6TYF - chains C and D of the 9 polymer chains in the assembly; structure by X-ray diffraction, 3.80 A resolution.

# Chain C
Protein: DNA-directed RNA polymerase subunit beta
Organism: Mycobacterium tuberculosis
Notes: EC 2.7.7.6
UniProt: P9WGY8 (RPOB_MYCTO); residue numbers follow UniProt; this construct covers 1-1178
Chain sequence (1178 residues; numbered 1 to 1178; the number before each row is that of its first residue):
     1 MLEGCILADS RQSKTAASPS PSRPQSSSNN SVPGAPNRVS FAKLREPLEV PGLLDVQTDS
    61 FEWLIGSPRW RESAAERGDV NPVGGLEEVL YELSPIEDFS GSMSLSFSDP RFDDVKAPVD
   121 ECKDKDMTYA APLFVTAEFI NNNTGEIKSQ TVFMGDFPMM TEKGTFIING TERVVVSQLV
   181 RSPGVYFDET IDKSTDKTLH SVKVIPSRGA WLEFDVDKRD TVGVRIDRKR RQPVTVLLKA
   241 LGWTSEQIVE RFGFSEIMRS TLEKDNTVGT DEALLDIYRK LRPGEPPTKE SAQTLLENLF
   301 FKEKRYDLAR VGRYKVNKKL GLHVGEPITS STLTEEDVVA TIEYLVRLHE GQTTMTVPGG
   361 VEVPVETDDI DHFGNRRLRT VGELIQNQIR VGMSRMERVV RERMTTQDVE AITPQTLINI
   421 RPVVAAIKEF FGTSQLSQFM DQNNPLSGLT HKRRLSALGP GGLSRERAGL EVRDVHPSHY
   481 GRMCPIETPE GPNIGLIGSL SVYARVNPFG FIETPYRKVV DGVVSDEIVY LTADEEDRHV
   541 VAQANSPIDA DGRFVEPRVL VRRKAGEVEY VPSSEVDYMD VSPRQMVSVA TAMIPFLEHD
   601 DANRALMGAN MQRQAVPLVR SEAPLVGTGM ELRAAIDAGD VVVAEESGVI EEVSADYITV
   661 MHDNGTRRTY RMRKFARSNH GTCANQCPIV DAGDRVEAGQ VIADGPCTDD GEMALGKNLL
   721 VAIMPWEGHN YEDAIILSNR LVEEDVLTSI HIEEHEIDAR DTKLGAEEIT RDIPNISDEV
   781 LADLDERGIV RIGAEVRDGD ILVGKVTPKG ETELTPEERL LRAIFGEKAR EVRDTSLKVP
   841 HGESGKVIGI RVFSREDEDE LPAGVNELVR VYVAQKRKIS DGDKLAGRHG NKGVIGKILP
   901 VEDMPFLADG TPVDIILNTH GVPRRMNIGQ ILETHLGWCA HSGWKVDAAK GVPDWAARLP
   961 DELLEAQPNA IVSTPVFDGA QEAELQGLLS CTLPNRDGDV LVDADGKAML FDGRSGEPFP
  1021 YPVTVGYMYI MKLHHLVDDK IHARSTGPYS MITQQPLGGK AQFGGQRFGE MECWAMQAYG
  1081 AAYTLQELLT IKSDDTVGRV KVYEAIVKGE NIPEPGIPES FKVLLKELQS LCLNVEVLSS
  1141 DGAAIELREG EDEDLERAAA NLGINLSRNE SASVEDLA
Disordered / not traced: 1-27, 826-830, 1147-1178

# Chain D
Protein: DNA-directed RNA polymerase subunit beta'
Organism: Mycobacterium tuberculosis
Notes: EC 2.7.7.6
UniProt: A0A045J9E2 (A0A045J9E2_MYCTX); numbering as in UniProt (aligned over 1-1316)
Chain sequence (1316 residues; row label = number of the first residue in the row):
     1 MLDVNFFDEL RIGLATAEDI RQWSYGEVKK PETINYRTLK PEKDGLFCEK IFGPTRDWEC
    61 YCGKYKRVRF KGIICERCGV EVTRAKVRRE RMGHIELAAP VTHIWYFKGV PSRLGYLLDL
   121 APKDLEKIIY FAAYVITSVD EEMRHNELST LEAEMAVERK AVEDQRDGEL EARAQKLEAD
   181 LAELEAEGAK ADARRKVRDG GEREMRQIRD RAQRELDRLE DIWSTFTKLA PKQLIVDENL
   241 YRELVDRYGE YFTGAMGAES IQKLIENFDI DAEAESLRDV IRNGKGQKKL RALKRLKVVA
   301 AFQQSGNSPM GMVLDAVPVI PPELRPMVQL DGGRFATSDL NDLYRRVINR NNRLKRLIDL
   361 GAPEIIVNNE KRMLQESVDA LFDNGRRGRP VTGPGNRPLK SLSDLLKGKQ GRFRQNLLGK
   421 RVDYSGRSVI VVGPQLKLHQ CGLPKLMALE LFKPFVMKRL VDLNHAQNIK SAKRMVERQR
   481 PQVWDVLEEV IAEHPVLLNR APTLHRLGIQ AFEPMLVEGK AIQLHPLVCE AFNADFDGDQ
   541 MAVHLPLSAE AQAEARILML SSNNILSPAS GRPLAMPRLD MVTGLYYLTT EVPGDTGEYQ
   601 PASGDHPETG VYSSPAEAIM AADRGVLSVR AKIKVRLTQL RPPVEIEAEL FGHSGWQPGD
   661 AWMAETTLGR VMFNELLPLG YPFVNKQMHK KVQAAIINDL AERYPMIVVA QTVDKLKDAG
   721 FYWATRSGVT VSMADVLVPP RKKEILDHYE ERADKVEKQF QRGALNHDER NEALVEIWKE
   781 ATDEVGQALR EHYPDDNPII TIVDSGATGN FTQTRTLAGM KGLVTNPKGE FIPRPVKSSF
   841 REGLTVLEYF INTHGARKGL ADTALRTADS GYLTRRLVDV SQDVIVREHD CQTERGIVVE
   901 LAERAPDGTL IRDPYIETSA YARTLGTDAV DEAGNVIVER GQDLGDPEID ALLAAGITQV
   961 KVRSVLTCAT STGVCATCYG RSMATGKLVD IGEAVGIVAA QSIGEPGTQL TMRTFHQGGV
  1021 GEDITGGLPR VQELFEARVP RGKAPIADVT GRVRLEDGER FYKITIVPDD GGEEVVYDKI
  1081 SKRQRLRVFK HEDGSERVLS DGDHVEVGQQ LMEGSADPHE VLRVQGPREV QIHLVREVQE
  1141 VYRAQGVSIH DKHIEVIVRQ MLRRVTIIDS GSTEFLPGSL IDRAEFEAEN RRVVAEGGEP
  1201 AAGRPVLMGI TKASLATDSW LSAASFQETT RVLTDAAINC RSDKLNGLKE NVIIGKLIPA
  1261 GTGINRYRNI AVQPTEEARA AAYTIPSYED QYYSPDFGAA TGAAVPLDDY GYSDYR
Disordered / not traced: 1-5, 1012-1025, 1282-1316

# Interface between chain C and chain D
Contacting residue pairs (315; chain C residue first):
  L470(C) - L865(D)  hydrophobic
  R473(C) - R857(D)  hydrogen bond (backbone-side chain)
  D474(C) - P827(D)
  D474(C) - R857(D)
  V475(C) - F850(D)  hydrophobic
  V475(C) - T853(D)
  V475(C) - H854(D)
  V475(C) - R857(D)
  H476(C) - F850(D)
  P477(C) - F850(D)  hydrophobic
  Y480(C) - V846(D)
  Y480(C) - L847(D)  hydrophobic
  P485(C) - F850(D)  hydrophobic
  P485(C) - T853(D)
  P485(C) - R857(D)  hydrogen bond (backbone-side chain)
  I486(C) - Y849(D)  hydrophobic
  I486(C) - T853(D)
  I486(C) - R857(D)
  T488(C) - R857(D)
  I494(C) - L860(D)  hydrophobic
  G495(C) - R857(D)
  Q543(C) - T845(D)
  Q543(C) - V846(D)  hydrogen bond (side chain-backbone)
  Q543(C) - L847(D)  hydrogen bond (side chain-backbone)
  N545(C) - V846(D)
  V568(C) - L847(D)  hydrophobic
  Y570(C) - R834(D)
  P583(C) - V846(D)
  M586(C) - V846(D)
  M586(C) - F850(D)  hydrophobic
  L597(C) - Y849(D)
  E598(C) - L844(D)  hydrogen bond (backbone-backbone)
  H599(C) - F840(D)  hydrogen bond (side chain-backbone)
  H599(C) - R841(D)
  H599(C) - E842(D)
  H599(C) - G843(D)
  D600(C) - F840(D)
  D600(C) - Y849(D)  hydrogen bond (backbone-side chain)
  D601(C) - F840(D)
  D601(C) - Y849(D)  hydrogen bond (backbone-side chain)
  D601(C) - N852(D)  hydrogen bond
  A602(C) - Y849(D)  hydrogen bond (backbone-side chain)
  A602(C) - A856(D)  hydrophobic
  N603(C) - A856(D)
  N603(C) - L860(D)
  A605(C) - Y849(D)
  I723(C) - V729(D)
  I723(C) - T730(D)
  M724(C) - T725(D)
  P725(C) - A724(D)
  P725(C) - T725(D)  hydrogen bond (backbone-side chain)
  P725(C) - V729(D)
  W726(C) - T725(D)
  E727(C) - P434(D)
  E727(C) - F721(D)
  E727(C) - T725(D)  hydrogen bond (backbone-side chain)
  E727(C) - R726(D)  salt bridge
  G728(C) - V432(D)
  G728(C) - P434(D)
  G728(C) - F721(D)
  H729(C) - V432(D)
  H729(C) - P434(D)
  Y731(C) - P526(D)
  Y731(C) - F536(D)
  Y731(C) - R578(D)  hydrogen bond
  Y731(C) - L579(D)  hydrophobic
  Y731(C) - D580(D)
  Y731(C) - F721(D)  hydrophobic
  E732(C) - C529(D)
  E732(C) - A534(D)
  E732(C) - D535(D)
  E732(C) - F536(D)
  E732(C) - R578(D)  salt bridge
  E732(C) - L579(D)
  D733(C) - F536(D)
  A734(C) - V432(D)  hydrophobic
  A734(C) - F536(D)
  R760(C) - D331(D)  salt bridge
  K763(C) - L39(D)
  R797(C) - R478(D)  hydrogen bond (side chain-backbone)
  R797(C) - Q479(D)  hydrogen bond
  D798(C) - R478(D)  hydrogen bond (backbone-side chain)
  D798(C) - Q479(D)  hydrogen bond
  G799(C) - R478(D)  hydrogen bond (backbone-side chain)
  D800(C) - R478(D)  salt bridge
  T812(C) - E59(D)  hydrogen bond
  E813(C) - R56(D)  salt bridge
  E813(C) - E59(D)
  D881(C) - A521(D)
  G882(C) - V429(D)
  G882(C) - V431(D)
  K884(C) - D537(D)  hydrogen bond (side chain-backbone)
  K892(C) - D537(D)  salt bridge
  G893(C) - F536(D)
  V894(C) - I430(D)
  V894(C) - F536(D)
  V894(C) - G538(D)
  I895(C) - V431(D)
  G896(C) - V431(D)
  N918(C) - D580(D)  hydrogen bond
  T919(C) - V729(D)  hydrogen bond (side chain-backbone)
  T919(C) - T730(D)
  T919(C) - V731(D)
  H920(C) - L579(D)
  H920(C) - D580(D)  salt bridge
  H920(C) - T583(D)  hydrogen bond
  H920(C) - I802(D)
  P923(C) - L817(D)
  R924(C) - T808(D)
  M926(C) - L817(D)  hydrophobic
  M926(C) - F840(D)  hydrophobic
  I928(C) - L817(D)  hydrophobic
  I931(C) - V731(D)  hydrophobic
  I931(C) - S732(D)
  I931(C) - M733(D)
  L932(C) - M733(D)  hydrophobic
  H935(C) - S732(D)  hydrogen bond
  H935(C) - M733(D)  hydrogen bond (side chain-backbone)
  F977(C) - Y849(D)  hydrophobic
  E982(C) - M733(D)
  E982(C) - R841(D)  salt bridge
  E982(C) - E842(D)
  D1005(C) - S732(D)  hydrogen bond (backbone-side chain)
  D1005(C) - A734(D)
  K1007(C) - S732(D)
  K1007(C) - D735(D)  salt bridge
  D1012(C) - R726(D)  salt bridge
  F1019(C) - T725(D)
  P1020(C) - R726(D)
  Y1021(C) - Y587(D)  hydrogen bond
  Y1021(C) - R630(D)
  Y1021(C) - R726(D)
  Y1021(C) - S727(D)
  Y1021(C) - G728(D)
  P1022(C) - T730(D)
  T1024(C) - T730(D)
  T1024(C) - V731(D)  hydrogen bond (side chain-backbone)
  T1024(C) - S732(D)
  V1037(C) - V429(D)  hydrophobic
  V1037(C) - K520(D)
  D1038(C) - K520(D)  salt bridge
  K1040(C) - R427(D)
  K1040(C) - Q540(D)
  I1041(C) - R427(D)
  I1041(C) - S428(D)
  I1041(C) - M447(D)  hydrophobic
  I1041(C) - K520(D)
  H1042(C) - G426(D)
  H1042(C) - R427(D)  hydrogen bond (backbone-backbone)
  H1042(C) - M447(D)
  A1043(C) - S425(D)
  A1043(C) - G426(D)
  A1043(C) - M447(D)
  A1043(C) - E450(D)
  R1044(C) - D423(D)  salt bridge
  R1044(C) - Y424(D)  hydrogen bond (backbone-backbone)
  R1044(C) - S425(D)  hydrogen bond (backbone-backbone)
  R1044(C) - E450(D)
  R1044(C) - L451(D)
  S1045(C) - D423(D)
  S1045(C) - Y424(D)  hydrogen bond (backbone-backbone)
  S1045(C) - E450(D)  hydrogen bond
  S1045(C) - K453(D)
  Y1049(C) - D423(D)  hydrogen bond
  M1051(C) - R89(D)  hydrogen bond (backbone-side chain)
  M1051(C) - E323(D)
  I1052(C) - R89(D)  hydrogen bond (backbone-side chain)
  I1052(C) - E323(D)
  I1052(C) - L324(D)  hydrophobic
  Q1055(C) - N416(D)  hydrogen bond (side chain-backbone)
  Q1055(C) - K420(D)
  Q1055(C) - R421(D)
  P1056(C) - R421(D)
  P1056(C) - D423(D)
  G1058(C) - R421(D)
  F1063(C) - E450(D)
  G1065(C) - V422(D)
  G1065(C) - S425(D)
  Q1066(C) - R421(D)
  Q1066(C) - V422(D)  hydrogen bond (backbone-backbone)
  Q1066(C) - S425(D)  hydrogen bond (backbone-side chain)
  Q1066(C) - G426(D)
  Q1066(C) - R427(D)
  R1067(C) - R414(D)
  R1067(C) - Q415(D)  hydrogen bond (side chain-backbone)
  R1067(C) - G419(D)  hydrogen bond (side chain-backbone)
  R1067(C) - K420(D)
  R1067(C) - R421(D)
  F1068(C) - G419(D)
  F1068(C) - K420(D)  hydrogen bond (backbone-backbone)
  E1070(C) - R414(D)  salt bridge
  E1070(C) - L418(D)
  E1070(C) - R875(D)  salt bridge
  M1071(C) - T503(D)
  E1072(C) - N499(D)
  E1072(C) - T503(D)  hydrogen bond
  C1073(C) - L418(D)  hydrogen bond (side chain-backbone)
  W1074(C) - R875(D)
  W1074(C) - V878(D)
  W1074(C) - I997(D)
  W1074(C) - Q1001(D)
  A1075(C) - T503(D)
  A1075(C) - I509(D)  hydrophobic
  M1076(C) - I509(D)  hydrophobic
  M1076(C) - M559(D)  hydrophobic
  Q1077(C) - Q882(D)  hydrogen bond
  Q1077(C) - A994(D)
  Q1077(C) - I997(D)
  Q1077(C) - L1248(D)
  A1078(C) - R506(D)  hydrogen bond (backbone-side chain)
  A1078(C) - Q1001(D)
  Y1079(C) - R506(D)  hydrogen bond (side chain-backbone)
  Y1079(C) - L507(D)
  Y1079(C) - I509(D)  hydrogen bond (side chain-backbone)
  Y1079(C) - Q510(D)
  Y1079(C) - L558(D)
  Y1079(C) - M559(D)  hydrophobic
  Y1079(C) - N564(D)
  G1080(C) - E554(D)
  G1080(C) - G1261(D)
  G1080(C) - T1262(D)  hydrogen bond (backbone-backbone)
  A1081(C) - E554(D)
  A1082(C) - E554(D)  hydrogen bond (backbone-side chain)
  A1082(C) - L1257(D)
  A1082(C) - I1258(D)  hydrophobic
  A1082(C) - T1262(D)
  Y1083(C) - E550(D)
  Y1083(C) - E554(D)  hydrogen bond (backbone-side chain)
  Y1083(C) - L1257(D)
  Y1083(C) - T1262(D)
  Y1083(C) - R1268(D)
  T1084(C) - A551(D)
  T1084(C) - E554(D)  hydrogen bond
  L1085(C) - V1252(D)  hydrophobic
  L1085(C) - I1258(D)  hydrophobic
  Q1086(C) - G1255(D)  hydrogen bond (side chain-backbone)
  Q1086(C) - L1257(D)
  E1087(C) - P546(D)
  E1087(C) - L547(D)  hydrogen bond (side chain-backbone)
  E1087(C) - S548(D)  hydrogen bond (side chain-backbone)
  E1087(C) - A551(D)
  L1088(C) - V422(D)  hydrophobic
  L1089(C) - K420(D)  hydrogen bond (backbone-side chain)
  L1089(C) - V1252(D)  hydrophobic
  T1090(C) - G1255(D)
  K1092(C) - V422(D)
  K1092(C) - D423(D)  hydrogen bond (backbone-backbone)
  K1092(C) - Y424(D)
  K1092(C) - L545(D)  hydrogen bond (side chain-backbone)
  K1092(C) - L547(D)
  S1093(C) - K420(D)
  S1093(C) - R421(D)  hydrogen bond (side chain-backbone)
  D1094(C) - K420(D)  salt bridge
  Y1103(C) - Y424(D)
  Y1103(C) - M457(D)
  I1106(C) - Y424(D)
  I1106(C) - P454(D)  hydrophobic
  I1106(C) - F455(D)  hydrophobic
  I1106(C) - K458(D)
  V1107(C) - K458(D)
  K1108(C) - K458(D)
  G1109(C) - K458(D)
  I1112(C) - S548(D)
  P1118(C) - K420(D)
  P1118(C) - I1254(D)
  E1119(C) - K86(D)
  E1119(C) - R89(D)  salt bridge
  S1120(C) - N416(D)  hydrogen bond (side chain-backbone)
  S1120(C) - L417(D)
  F1121(C) - I1254(D)  hydrophobic
  V1123(C) - L324(D)  hydrophobic
  L1124(C) - F413(D)  hydrophobic
  L1124(C) - L417(D)  hydrophobic
  K1126(C) - E90(D)  hydrogen bond (side chain-backbone)
  K1126(C) - M92(D)
  K1126(C) - P321(D)
  E1127(C) - L406(D)
  E1127(C) - R412(D)  salt bridge
  L1128(C) - L1233(D)  hydrophobic
  Q1129(C) - W23(D)
  Q1129(C) - M92(D)
  Q1129(C) - P318(D)
  S1130(C) - M92(D)
  S1130(C) - P318(D)
  S1130(C) - L402(D)
  L1131(C) - H103(D)  hydrogen bond (backbone-side chain)
  L1131(C) - W105(D)  hydrophobic
  L1131(C) - F382(D)
  L1131(C) - L402(D)  hydrophobic
  C1132(C) - A15(D)  hydrogen bond (backbone-backbone)
  C1132(C) - L314(D)  hydrophobic
  C1132(C) - P318(D)
  C1132(C) - F382(D)  hydrophobic
  L1133(C) - G13(D)
  L1133(C) - W23(D)
  L1133(C) - W105(D)  hydrophobic
  L1133(C) - Y106(D)
  L1133(C) - A1237(D)  hydrophobic
  N1134(C) - R11(D)
  N1134(C) - I12(D)
  N1134(C) - G13(D)  hydrogen bond (backbone-backbone)
  N1134(C) - D19(D)  hydrogen bond
  N1134(C) - W23(D)
  V1135(C) - R11(D)
  V1135(C) - I12(D)  hydrophobic
  E1136(C) - E9(D)
  E1136(C) - L10(D)
  E1136(C) - R11(D)  salt bridge
  V1137(C) - F7(D)  hydrophobic
  V1137(C) - E9(D)
  L1138(C) - F7(D)
  L1138(C) - D8(D)  hydrogen bond (backbone-backbone)
  L1138(C) - E9(D)  hydrogen bond (backbone-backbone)
  L1138(C) - R11(D)
  I1145(C) - F7(D)  hydrophobic
Other interface residues (no listed pair), chain C (164 interface residues in all): H479, C484, R562, L606, N730, V922, Q981, L985, Q986, V1023, T1046, T1053, Q1054, L1057, G1069, T1096, R1099, V1102, I1117, L1125, S1139, S1140
Other interface residues (no listed pair), chain D (175 interface residues in all): L14, I20, K66, I320, P326, Y344, S403, L405, Q435, P444, I469, E477, L497, A501, A542, H544, M581, Y722, A807, Q813, T816, A861, D862, T874, V998, W1220, K1249, I1253, A1260, G1263

# In short
The interface between chain C and chain D involves 164 residues on one side and 175 on the other; the contacts
include 67 hydrogen bonds and 18 salt bridges. Polar contacts include E727(C)-R726(D), E732(C)-R578(D) and
R760(C)-D331(D).
Chain C is DNA-directed RNA polymerase subunit beta and chain D is DNA-directed RNA polymerase subunit beta',
both from Mycobacterium tuberculosis; the structure, Crystal structure of MTB sigma L transcription initiation
complex with 6 nt long RNA primer, was determined by X-ray diffraction, deposited together with 6KQD, 6KQE,
6KQF, 6KQG, 6KQH, 6KQL and 6 further entries.
